7NG5 - chains A and D of the 7 polymer chains in the assembly; structure by electron microscopy, 3.80 A resolution.

== Chain A (and D) ==
Molecule: Lon protease homolog, mitochondrial
From: Homo sapiens
Notes: EC 3.4.21.53; chain D of this document is another copy of the same molecule, construct and numbering; everything in this record applies to it too
UniProt: P36776 (LONM_HUMAN); residue numbers follow UniProt; this construct covers 115-959
Amino-acid sequence (853 residues; numbered 107 to 959; the number before each row is that of its first residue):
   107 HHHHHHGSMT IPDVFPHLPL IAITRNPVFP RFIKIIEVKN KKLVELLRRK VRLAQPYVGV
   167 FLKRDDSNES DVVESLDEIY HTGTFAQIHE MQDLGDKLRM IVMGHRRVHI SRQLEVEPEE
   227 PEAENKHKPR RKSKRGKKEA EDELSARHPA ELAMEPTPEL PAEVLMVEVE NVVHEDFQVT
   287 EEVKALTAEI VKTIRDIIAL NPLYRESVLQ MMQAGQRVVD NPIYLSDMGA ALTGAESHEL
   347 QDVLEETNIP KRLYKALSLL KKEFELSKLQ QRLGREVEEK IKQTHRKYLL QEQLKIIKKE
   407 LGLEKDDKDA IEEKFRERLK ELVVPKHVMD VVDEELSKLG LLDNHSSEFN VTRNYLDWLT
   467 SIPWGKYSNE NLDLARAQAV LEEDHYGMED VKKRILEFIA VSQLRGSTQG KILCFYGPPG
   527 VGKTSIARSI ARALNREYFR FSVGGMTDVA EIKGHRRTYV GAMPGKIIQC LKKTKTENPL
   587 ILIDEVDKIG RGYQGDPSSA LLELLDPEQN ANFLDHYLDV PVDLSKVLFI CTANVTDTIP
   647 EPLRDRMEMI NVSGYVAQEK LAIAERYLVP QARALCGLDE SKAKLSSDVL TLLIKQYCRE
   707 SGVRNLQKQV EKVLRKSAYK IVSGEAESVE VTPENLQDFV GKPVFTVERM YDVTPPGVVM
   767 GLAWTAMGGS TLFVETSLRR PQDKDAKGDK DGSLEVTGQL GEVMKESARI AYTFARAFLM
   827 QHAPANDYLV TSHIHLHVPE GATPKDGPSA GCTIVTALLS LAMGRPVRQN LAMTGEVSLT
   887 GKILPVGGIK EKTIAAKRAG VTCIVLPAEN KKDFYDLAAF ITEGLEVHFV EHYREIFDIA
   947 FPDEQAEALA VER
Unresolved in the structure: 107-122, 222-271, 949-959
Differences from the reference sequence: expression tag (107-114)
Ion coordination: Mg2+: Thr530 (together with ATP)
Residues lining bound ligands: ATP (adenosine-5'-triphosphate): Asp490, His491, Tyr492, Met494, Pro525, Gly526, Val527, Gly528, Lys529, Thr530, Ser531, Glu591, Asn640, Tyr661, Ile669, Tyr673, Val709, Arg710, Gln713
Curated features (UniProtKB/Swiss-Prot):
  - active site: Ser855, Lys898
  - binding site (ATP): Gly523 to Thr530
  - natural variant: Glu476 (E476A: In CODASS), Ser631 (S631Y: In CODASS), Ala670 (A670V: In CODASS), Arg672 (R672C: In CODASS), Pro676 (P676S: In CODASS), Arg679 (R679H: In CODASS), Arg721 (R721G: In CODASS), Ala724 (A724V: In CODASS), Pro749 (P749S: In CODASS), Gly767 (G767E: In CODASS), Ile927 (deletion: In CODASS)
  - mutagenesis: Lys529 (K529R: Abolishes ATPase activity, and presumably ATP-driven protein unfolding, but does not block access to the proteolytic active site or prevent a substrate from binding to it), Trp770 (W770A: Has low basal, but normal stimulated ATPase activity, and retains peptidase activity; W770P: Has normal basal, but low stimulated ATPase activity, and abolishes peptidase activity), Ser855 (S855A: Lacks both ATPase and protease activity, but retains DNA binding activity), Thr880 (T880V: Enhances the basal, but not the stimulated ATPase activity), Gly893 (G893A: Has low basal, but normal stimulated ATPase activity, and retains peptidase activity; G893P: Has normal basal, but low stimulated ATPase activity, and abolishes peptidase activity), Gly894 (G894A/S: Enhances the basal, but not the stimulated ATPase activity, and retains peptidase activity; G894P: Enhances the basal, but not the stimulated ATPase activity, and abolishes peptidase activity)
What the authors report for this chain:
  - Mg2+ coordination: Thr530
  - binding site for ATP: Arg652
  - mutagenesis - K529R, E591Q, T803V, E812A, S855A: abolished catalytic activity (proteolytic activity)
  - mutagenesis - S855A: unchanged catalytic activity (ATPase activity)
  - catalytic residues: Thr803, His841, His843, Ser855
  - catalytic residues: Glu801, Arg815, Lys898 (proposed by the authors, not directly observed)
  - mutagenesis - T803V: decreased catalytic activity on ATPase
  - mutagenesis - H841F, H843F: abolished catalytic activity on proteolytically
  - mutagenesis - E801A: decreased catalytic activity (protease activity)
  - mutagenesis - E801A, E812A: decreased catalytic activity (ATPase activity)
  - mutagenesis - K529R, E591Q: abolished catalytic activity on ATPase

== How chain A and chain D interact ==
Contacting residue pairs (16):
  Glu287(A) - Glu342(D)
  Glu288(A) - Leu372(D)
  Glu288(A) - Leu375(D)
  Glu288(A) - Gln376(D)
  Ala291(A) - Gln376(D)
  Lys298(A) - Pro308(D)
  Gly321(A) - Arg131(D)
  Gln322(A) - Arg131(D)
  Arg323(A) - Arg131(D)
  Tyr360(A) - Val383(D)  hydrophobic
  Tyr360(A) - Ile387(D)
  Ser364(A) - Ile387(D)
  Lys368(A) - Glu398(D)
  Glu371(A) - Leu395(D)
  Leu372(A) - Ile402(D)  hydrophobic
  Leu375(A) - Gln399(D)
Interface residues without a listed pair, chain A (16 interface residues in all): Lys290, Glu295, Glu345
Interface residues without a listed pair, chain D (18 interface residues in all): Asn307, Leu309, Glu384, Lys386, Tyr394, Lys405

== Overview ==
16 residues of chain A face 18 of chain D across their interface. Chain A binds ATP. From the paper: catalytic
residues Thr803(A), His841(A) and His843(A) among others; K529R, E591Q and T803V of chain A, among others,
abolish catalytic activity (proteolytic activity); 8 substitutions were tested in all.
Chain A and chain D are both Lon protease homolog, mitochondrial (Homo sapiens); the structure, P1c-state of
wild type human mitochondrial LONP1 protease with bound substrate protein in presence of ATP/ADP ..., was
determined by electron microscopy (same publication as 7NFY, 7NG4, 7NGC and 7NGF).
